3VW1 - chains A and B; structure by X-ray diffraction, 2.21 A resolution.

== Chain A (and B) ==
Name: Putative regulatory protein
From: Salmonella typhimurium
Notes: chain B of this document is another copy of the same molecule, construct and numbering; everything in this record applies to it too
UniProt: D0ZP76 (D0ZP76_SALT1); residues 2-193 here = UniProt positions 2-193
Chain sequence (194 residues; each row starts with the number of its first residue; numbering starts at 0):
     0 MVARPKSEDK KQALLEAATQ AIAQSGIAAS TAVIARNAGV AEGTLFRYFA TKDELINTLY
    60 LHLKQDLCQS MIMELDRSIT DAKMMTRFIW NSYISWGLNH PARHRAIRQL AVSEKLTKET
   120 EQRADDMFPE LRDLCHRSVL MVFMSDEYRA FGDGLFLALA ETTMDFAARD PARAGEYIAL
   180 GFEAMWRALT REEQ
Disordered / not traced: 0-7, 192-193
Sequence notes: expression tag (0-1)
From the paper describing this entry:
  - binding site for crystal violet: Phe-155

== Interface between chain A and chain B ==
Contacting residue pairs - 44 pairs, chain A then chain B:
  Arg-107(A) / Thr-161(B)  hydrogen bond
  Val-111(A) / Arg-168(B)
  Glu-113(A) / Arg-168(B)  salt bridge
  Leu-139(A) / Arg-186(B)
  Val-141(A) / Leu-179(B)  hydrophobic
  Tyr-147(A) / Arg-172(B)
  Tyr-147(A) / Glu-175(B)
  Tyr-147(A) / Tyr-176(B)  hydrophobic
  Tyr-147(A) / Leu-179(B)  hydrophobic
  Ala-149(A) / Phe-165(B)
  Phe-150(A) / Thr-162(B)
  Phe-150(A) / Phe-165(B)  hydrophobic
  Phe-150(A) / Tyr-176(B)
  Phe-150(A) / Leu-179(B)  hydrophobic
  Phe-150(A) / Gly-180(B)
  Gly-153(A) / Thr-161(B)
  Leu-154(A) / Thr-161(B)
  Ala-157(A) / Ala-157(B)
  Ala-157(A) / Thr-161(B)
  Leu-158(A) / Leu-158(B)  hydrophobic
  Thr-161(A) / Phe-150(B)
  Thr-161(A) / Gly-153(B)
  Thr-161(A) / Leu-154(B)
  Thr-161(A) / Ala-157(B)
  Thr-162(A) / Phe-150(B)
  Phe-165(A) / Ala-149(B)
  Phe-165(A) / Phe-150(B)
  Arg-168(A) / Glu-113(B)  salt bridge
  Arg-172(A) / Glu-146(B)
  Arg-172(A) / Tyr-147(B)
  Glu-175(A) / Tyr-147(B)  hydrogen bond
  Tyr-176(A) / Glu-146(B)
  Tyr-176(A) / Tyr-147(B)  hydrophobic
  Tyr-176(A) / Phe-150(B)
  Leu-179(A) / Tyr-147(B)  hydrophobic
  Leu-179(A) / Phe-150(B)  hydrophobic
  Gly-180(A) / Phe-150(B)
  Ala-183(A) / Ala-187(B)
  Arg-186(A) / Leu-139(B)
  Arg-186(A) / Arg-186(B)  hydrogen bond (backbone-side chain)
  Arg-186(A) / Ala-187(B)  hydrogen bond (side chain-backbone)
  Arg-186(A) / Glu-191(B)  salt bridge
  Ala-187(A) / Ala-183(B)
  Ala-187(A) / Arg-186(B)  hydrogen bond (backbone-side chain)
Also at the interface, not in a pair above, chain A (26 interface residues in all): Phe-142, Glu-146
Also at the interface, not in a pair above, chain B (26 interface residues in all): Val-111, Val-141, Phe-142

== In short ==
Chain A and chain B each contribute 26 residues to their interface; the contacts include 5 hydrogen bonds and
3 salt bridges. Polar contacts include Glu-113(A)/Arg-168(B), Arg-186(A)/Glu-191(B) and Arg-107(A)/Thr-161(B).
From the paper: a binding site for crystal violet at Phe-155(A).
Both chains are Putative regulatory protein (Salmonella typhimurium). Entry 3VW1 (Crystal Strucuture of the
Crystal Violet-Bound Form of RamR (Transcriptional Regurator of TetR Family) from Salmonella ...) was
determined by X-ray diffraction (same publication as 3VVX, 3VVY and 3VW0).
